3I15 - chain A; structure by X-ray diffraction, 1.55 A resolution.

== Chain A ==
Name: Beta-lactamase 2
Organism: Bacillus cereus
Notes: EC 3.5.2.6
Reference sequence: P04190 (BLA2_BACCE); residues 1-227 here correspond to UniProt positions 31-257 (UniProt number = residue number + 30)
Amino-acid sequence (227 residues; numbered 1 to 227; the number before each row is that of its first residue):
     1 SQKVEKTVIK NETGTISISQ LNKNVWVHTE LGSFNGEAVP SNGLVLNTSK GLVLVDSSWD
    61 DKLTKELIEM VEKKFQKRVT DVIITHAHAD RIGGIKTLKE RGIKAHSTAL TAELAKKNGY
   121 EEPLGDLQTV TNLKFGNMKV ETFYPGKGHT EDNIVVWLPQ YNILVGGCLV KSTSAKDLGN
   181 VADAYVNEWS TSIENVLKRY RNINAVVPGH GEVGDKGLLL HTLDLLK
Not modelled in the structure: 1-5, 32-39
Modified residues: Cys-168 (cysteinesulfonic acid; OCS)
Ion coordination: Co2+: His-86, His-88, His-149, Cys-168

== Summary ==
The Co2+ site is built by His-86, His-88, His-149 and Cys-168.
Chain A is Beta-lactamase 2 (Bacillus cereus); the structure, Cobalt-substituted metallo-beta-lactamase from
Bacillus cereus: residue Cys168 fully oxidized, was determined by X-ray diffraction (same publication as 3I0V,
3I11, 3I13 and 3I14).
